Entry 4CYZ (X-ray diffraction, 2.40 A resolution); this record covers chains B and D of the 6 polymer chains in the assembly.

== Chain B (and D) ==
Molecule: Hemagglutinin
Organism: Influenza A virus (A/MALLARD/SWEDEN/51/2002 (H10N2))
Notes: fragment: ha2, residues 341-513; chain D of this document is another copy of the same molecule, construct and numbering; everything in this record applies to it too
UniProtKB: E0YNJ7 (E0YNJ7_9INFA); residues 1-172 here correspond to UniProt positions 341-512 (UniProt number = residue number + 340)
Chain sequence (172 residues; numbered 1 to 172; the number before each row is that of its first residue):
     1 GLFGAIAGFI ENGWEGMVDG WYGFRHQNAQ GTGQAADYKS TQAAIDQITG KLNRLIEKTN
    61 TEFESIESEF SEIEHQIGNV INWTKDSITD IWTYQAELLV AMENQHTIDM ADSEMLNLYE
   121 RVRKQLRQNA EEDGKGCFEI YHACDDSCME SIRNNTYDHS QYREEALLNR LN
Disulfide bonds: Cys144-Cys148
Glycans and other covalent adducts: N-acetylglucosamine (NAG) linked to Asn82
Small-molecule neighbours: N-acetylglucosamine (NAG; 2-acetamido-2-deoxy-beta-D-glucopyranose): Glu150, Asn154, Thr156

== Chain B / chain D interface ==
Residue-residue contacts (48):
  Gly1(B) - Ser113(D)
  Gly1(B) - Asn117(D)  hydrogen bond (backbone-side chain)
  Leu2(B) - Phe3(D)
  Leu2(B) - Met110(D)  hydrophobic
  Leu2(B) - Ser113(D)  hydrogen bond (backbone-side chain)
  Phe3(B) - Phe3(D)  hydrophobic
  Phe3(B) - Asn117(D)
  Gly4(B) - Asn117(D)
  Phe9(B) - Lys124(D)
  Asn79(B) - Glu64(D)
  Asn79(B) - Ile66(D)
  Trp83(B) - Phe63(D)
  Trp83(B) - Glu64(D)
  Trp83(B) - Ile66(D)  hydrophobic
  Trp83(B) - Thr84(D)
  Trp83(B) - Lys85(D)
  Thr84(B) - Thr84(D)
  Asp86(B) - Phe63(D)
  Ser87(B) - Phe63(D)
  Ile88(B) - Ile88(D)  hydrophobic
  Asp90(B) - Thr61(D)  hydrogen bond
  Asp90(B) - Phe63(D)
  Asp90(B) - Trp92(D)
  Ile91(B) - Trp92(D)
  Tyr94(B) - Trp92(D)  hydrophobic
  Tyr94(B) - Gln95(D)
  Tyr94(B) - Leu99(D)
  Gln95(B) - Gln95(D)
  Leu98(B) - Arg54(D)
  Leu98(B) - Gln95(D)
  Leu98(B) - Leu99(D)  hydrophobic
  Leu98(B) - Met102(D)  hydrophobic
  Met102(B) - Met102(D)  hydrophobic
  Gln105(B) - His106(D)
  Tyr119(B) - Lys124(D)
  Glu131(B) - Arg127(D)  salt bridge
  Glu131(B) - Gln128(D)
  Glu131(B) - Arg163(D)  salt bridge
  Glu132(B) - Arg123(D)  salt bridge
  Glu132(B) - Lys124(D)
  Glu132(B) - Arg127(D)
  Glu139(B) - Arg127(D)  salt bridge
  Tyr141(B) - Arg127(D)  hydrogen bond
  Tyr141(B) - Arg163(D)
  Arg170(B) - Gln128(D)  hydrogen bond
  Arg170(B) - Arg163(D)  hydrogen bond (backbone-side chain)
  Arg170(B) - Leu167(D)
  Leu171(B) - Leu171(D)  hydrophobic
Other interface residues (no listed pair), chain B (31 interface residues in all): Gln76, Ile77, Val80, Ala101, Asp109, Gly134
Other interface residues (no listed pair), chain D (30 interface residues in all): Thr59, Ile73, Ile77, Ile81, Ile91, Asp109

== In short ==
Chain B and chain D form an interface of 31 and 30 residues respectively; the contacts include 6 hydrogen
bonds and 4 salt bridges. Polar contacts include Glu131(B)-Arg127(D), Glu131(B)-Arg163(D) and
Glu132(B)-Arg123(D). Ligands of chain B: N-acetylglucosamine. Covalently linked N-acetylglucosamine: at
Asn82(B).
Both chains are Hemagglutinin (Influenza A virus (A/MALLARD/SWEDEN/51/2002 (H10N2))). Entry 4CYZ (Structure of
the A_mallard_Sweden_51_2002 H10 Avian Haemmaglutinin in complex with avian receptor analog LSTA) was
determined by X-ray diffraction (same publication as 4CYV, 4CYW, 4CZ0 and 4D00).
